Entry 8YH8 (electron microscopy, 2.70 A resolution); this record covers chains B and F of the 8 polymer chains in the assembly.

# Chain B
Name: ATP synthase subunit alpha
Organism: Bacillus sp. PS3
Notes: EC 7.1.2.2
UniProtKB: A0A0M3VGF9 (A0A0M3VGF9_BACP3); residue numbers follow UniProt; this construct covers 26-501
Chain sequence (476 residues; each row starts with the number of its first residue):
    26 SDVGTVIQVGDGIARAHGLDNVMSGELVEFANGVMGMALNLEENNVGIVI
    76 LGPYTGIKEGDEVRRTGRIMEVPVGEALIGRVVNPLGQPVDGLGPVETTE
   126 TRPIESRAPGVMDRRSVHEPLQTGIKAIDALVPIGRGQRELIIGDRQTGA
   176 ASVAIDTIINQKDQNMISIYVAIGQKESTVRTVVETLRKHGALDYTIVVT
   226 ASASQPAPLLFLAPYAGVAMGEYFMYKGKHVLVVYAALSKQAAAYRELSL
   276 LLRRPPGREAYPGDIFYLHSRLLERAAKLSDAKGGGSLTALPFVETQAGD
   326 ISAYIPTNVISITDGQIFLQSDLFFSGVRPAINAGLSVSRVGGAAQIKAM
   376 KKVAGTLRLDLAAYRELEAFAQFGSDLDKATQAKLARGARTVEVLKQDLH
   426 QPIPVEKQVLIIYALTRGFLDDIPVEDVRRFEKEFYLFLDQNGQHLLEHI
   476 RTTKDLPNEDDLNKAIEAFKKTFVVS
Unresolved in the structure: 26
Construct notes: conflict Ala175 (Lys in A0A0M3VGF9), Ala176 (Thr in A0A0M3VGF9), Ser193 (Cys in A0A0M3VGF9), Ala261 (Asp in A0A0M3VGF9), Ala262 (Asp in A0A0M3VGF9), Phe463 (Trp in A0A0M3VGF9)
Residues lining bound ligands: ATP (adenosine-5'-triphosphate): Ile335, Ser336, Val363, Arg365

# Chain F
Name: ATP synthase subunit beta
Organism: Bacillus sp. PS3
Notes: EC 7.1.2.2
UniProtKB: A0A0M4U1P9 (A0A0M4U1P9_BACP3); numbering as in UniProt (aligned over 1-471)
Chain sequence (471 residues; row label = number of the first residue in the row):
     1 MTRGRVIQVMGPVVDVKFENGHLPAIYNALKIQHKARNENEVDIDLTLEV
    51 ALHLGDDTVRTIAMASTDGLIRGMEVIDTGAPISVPVGEVTLGRVFNVLG
   101 EPIDLEGDIPADARRDPIHRPAPKFEELATEVEILETGIKVVDLLAPYIK
   151 GGKIGLFGGAGVGKTVLIQELIHNIAQEHGGISVFAGVGERTREGNDLYH
   201 EMKDSGVISKTAMVFGQMNEPPGARMRVALTGLTMAEYFRDEQGQDVLLF
   251 IDNIFRFTQAGSEVSALLGRMPSAVGYQPTLATEMGQLQERITSTAKGSI
   301 TSIQAIYVPADDYTDPAPATTFSHLDATTNLERKLAEMGIYPAVDPLAST
   351 SRALAPEIVGEEHYQVARKVQQTLQRYKELQDIIAILGMDELSDEDKLVV
   401 HRARRIQFFLSQNFHVAEQFTGQPGSYVPVKETVRGFKEILEGKYDHLPE
   451 DAFRLVGRIEEVVEKAKAMGV
Metal / ion sites: Mg2+: Thr165 (together with ATP)
Residues lining bound ligands: ATP (adenosine-5'-triphosphate): Gly159, Ala160, Gly161, Val162, Gly163, Lys164, Thr165, Val166, Arg191, Glu194, Tyr307, Tyr341, Phe414, Ala417, Phe420

# Chain B / chain F interface
Pairs across the interface (79):
  Gly43(B) with Arg72(F)
  Leu44(B) with Arg72(F), hydrogen bond (backbone-side chain)
  Asp45(B) with Arg72(F)
  Asn46(B) with Ile71(F)
  Met48(B) with Asn40(F); Gly69(F); Leu70(F); Ile71(F), hydrophobic
  Ser49(B) with Thr67(F); Asp68(F); Gly69(F), hydrogen bond (backbone-backbone); Leu70(F), hydrogen bond (backbone-backbone)
  Gly50(B) with Asp68(F)
  Asn65(B) with Val9(F)
  Leu66(B) with Gln8(F); Val9(F), hydrogen bond (backbone-backbone); Leu70(F)
  Glu67(B) with Gln8(F); Arg72(F), hydrogen bond (backbone-side chain)
  Glu68(B) with Gln8(F); Arg72(F)
  Asn70(B) with Arg72(F)
  Val71(B) with Arg72(F)
  Arg90(B) with Asn40(F), hydrogen bond (side chain-backbone)
  Gly92(B) with Asn40(F)
  Arg132(B) with Ser66(F)
  Ala133(B) with Asn219(F)
  Pro134(B) with Thr192(F)
  Gly135(B) with Thr192(F)
  Val136(B) with Thr192(F); Gly195(F); Asn196(F); Phe215(F), hydrophobic
  Met137(B) with Val95(F), hydrophobic; Ile103(F); Asp104(F); Leu105(F), hydrophobic; Tyr199(F), hydrophobic
  Arg139(B) with Thr192(F); Asn196(F)
  Arg164(B) with Arg191(F)
  Pro280(B) with Pro272(F), hydrophobic
  Gly282(B) with Val275(F)
  Arg283(B) with Asp312(F), salt bridge; Asp315(F), salt bridge
  Gly288(B) with Glu263(F)
  Asp289(B) with Glu263(F)
  Phe291(B) with Met218(F), hydrophobic; Arg256(F); Gln259(F)
  Tyr292(B) with Met218(F); Asn219(F); Glu220(F); Pro221(F); Arg225(F)
  Ser295(B) with Met218(F)
  Glu299(B) with Thr192(F), hydrogen bond; Gln217(F); Met218(F); Asn219(F)
  Ser327(B) with Ala310(F); Asp311(F), hydrogen bond; Arg333(F)
  Thr332(B) with Ala160(F); Tyr307(F); Pro309(F)
  Ile335(B) with Ala160(F), hydrophobic; Arg191(F), hydrogen bond (backbone-side chain)
  Ser336(B) with Arg191(F), hydrogen bond (backbone-side chain); Met218(F); Arg256(F), hydrogen bond
  Ile337(B) with Arg191(F), hydrogen bond (backbone-side chain)
  Thr338(B) with Arg191(F), hydrogen bond (backbone-side chain)
  Asp339(B) with Arg191(F), salt bridge; Arg193(F), salt bridge
  Leu361(B) with Glu337(F)
  Arg365(B) with Arg191(F); Glu194(F), salt bridge
  Val366(B) with Arg193(F)
Other interface residues (no listed pair), chain B (52 interface residues in all): Val47, Asn69, Thr91, Ile94, Glu130, Arg140, Ser141, Pro281, Arg296, Asn333
Other interface residues (no listed pair), chain F (54 interface residues in all): Ile7, Met10, Glu39, Glu41, Val42, Gly161, Gly189, Glu190, Asp197, Ala266, Gly276, Phe420

# Summary
52 residues of chain B face 54 of chain F across their interface; the contacts include 13 hydrogen bonds and 5
salt bridges. Among the polar pairs are Arg283(B)-Asp312(F), Arg283(B)-Asp315(F) and Asp339(B)-Arg191(F). ATP
is bound between chain B and chain F.
Here chain B is ATP synthase subunit alpha and chain F is ATP synthase subunit beta, both from Bacillus sp.
PS3. Entry 8YH8 (F1 domain of Non-catalytic site depleted and epsilon C-terminal domain deleted FoF1-ATPase
from Bacillus PS3,under ATP ...) was determined by electron microscopy together with 8YGV from the same study.
